Entry 6M4G (electron microscopy, 2.80 A resolution); this record covers chains E and F of the 10 polymer chains in the assembly.

# Chain E
Protein: Histone H3.1
Organism: Homo sapiens
Reference sequence: P68431 (H31_HUMAN); residues 0-135 here correspond to UniProt positions 1-136 (UniProt number = residue number + 1)
Amino-acid sequence (136 residues; each row starts with the number of its first residue; numbering starts at 0):
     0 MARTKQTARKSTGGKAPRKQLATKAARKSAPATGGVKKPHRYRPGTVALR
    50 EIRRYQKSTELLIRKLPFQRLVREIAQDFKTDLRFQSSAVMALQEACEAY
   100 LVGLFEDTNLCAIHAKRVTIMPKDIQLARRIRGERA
Unresolved in the structure: 0-59, 134-135
UniProt features mapped onto this chain:
  - modified residue: R2 (Asymmetric dimethylarginine), T3 (Phosphothreonine), K4 (Allysine), Q5 (5-glutamyl dopamine), T6 (Phosphothreonine), R8 (Citrulline), K9 (N6,N6,N6-trimethyllysine), S10 (ADP-ribosylserine), T11 (Phosphothreonine), K14 (N6-(2-hydroxyisobutyryl)lysine), R17 (Asymmetric dimethylarginine), K18 (N6-(2-hydroxyisobutyryl)lysine), K23 (N6-(2-hydroxyisobutyryl)lysine), R26 (Citrulline), K27 (N6,N6,N6-trimethyllysine), S28 (ADP-ribosylserine), K36 (N6,N6,N6-trimethyllysine), K37 (N6-methyllysine), Y41 (Phosphotyrosine), K56 (N6,N6,N6-trimethyllysine) and 8 more in UniProt
  - lipidation: K18 (N6-decanoyllysine)

# Chain F
Protein: Histone H4
Organism: Homo sapiens
Reference sequence: P62805 (H4_HUMAN); residues 0-102 here correspond to UniProt positions 1-103 (UniProt number = residue number + 1)
Amino-acid sequence (103 residues; each row starts with the number of its first residue; numbering starts at 0):
     0 MSGRGKGGKGLGKGGAKRHRKVLRDNIQGITKPAIRRLARRGGVKRISGL
    50 IYEETRGVLKVFLENVIRDAVTYTEHAKRKTVTAMDVVYALKRQGRTLYG
   100 FGG
Unresolved in the structure: 0-24, 101-102
UniProt features mapped onto this chain:
  - DNA-binding region: K16 to K20
  - modified residue: S1 (N-acetylserine), R3 (Asymmetric dimethylarginine), K5 (N6-(2-hydroxyisobutyryl)lysine), K8 (N6-(2-hydroxyisobutyryl)lysine), K12 (N6-(2-hydroxyisobutyryl)lysine), K16 (N6-(2-hydroxyisobutyryl)lysine), K20 (N6,N6,N6-trimethyllysine), K31 (N6-(2-hydroxyisobutyryl)lysine), K44 (N6-(2-hydroxyisobutyryl)lysine), S47 (Phosphoserine), Y51 (Phosphotyrosine), K59 (N6-(2-hydroxyisobutyryl)lysine), K77 (N6-(2-hydroxyisobutyryl)lysine), K79 (N6-(2-hydroxyisobutyryl)lysine), T80 (Phosphothreonine), Y88 (Phosphotyrosine), K91 (N6-(2-hydroxyisobutyryl)lysine)
  - cross-link (Glycyl lysine isopeptide (Lys-Gly)): K12 (interchain with G-Cter in SUMO2), K20 (interchain with G-Cter in SUMO2), K31 (interchain with G-Cter in SUMO2), K59 (interchain with G-Cter in SUMO2), K79 (interchain with G-Cter in SUMO2), K91 (interchain with G-Cter in SUMO2)

# How chain E and chain F interact
Contacting residue pairs - 81 pairs, chain E then chain F:
  L61(E) - A33(F)
  L61(E) - R36(F)  hydrogen bond (backbone-side chain)
  L61(E) - L37(F)  hydrophobic
  L61(E) - R40(F)
  I62(E) - I29(F)  hydrophobic
  I62(E) - L37(F)  hydrophobic
  R63(E) - R36(F)
  P66(E) - G28(F)
  L70(E) - N25(F)
  L70(E) - I26(F)  hydrophobic
  L70(E) - I29(F)  hydrophobic
  L70(E) - L62(F)  hydrophobic
  I74(E) - L62(F)  hydrophobic
  I74(E) - E63(F)
  I74(E) - I66(F)  hydrophobic
  A75(E) - I66(F)  hydrophobic
  F78(E) - E63(F)
  F78(E) - I66(F)
  F78(E) - R67(F)
  F78(E) - V70(F)  hydrophobic
  K79(E) - E74(F)
  L82(E) - V70(F)  hydrophobic
  L82(E) - K79(F)
  R83(E) - K79(F)  hydrogen bond (backbone-backbone)
  R83(E) - T80(F)
  R83(E) - V81(F)  hydrogen bond (backbone-backbone)
  F84(E) - V81(F)  hydrophobic
  Q85(E) - T80(F)
  Q85(E) - V81(F)  hydrogen bond (backbone-backbone)
  Q85(E) - T82(F)
  Q85(E) - A83(F)  hydrogen bond (side chain-backbone)
  S87(E) - A83(F)
  S87(E) - F100(F)
  A88(E) - V81(F)
  A88(E) - T82(F)
  A88(E) - A83(F)
  A88(E) - V86(F)  hydrophobic
  A91(E) - L97(F)  hydrophobic
  A91(E) - F100(F)  hydrophobic
  L92(E) - V65(F)  hydrophobic
  L92(E) - V86(F)  hydrophobic
  A95(E) - L90(F)  hydrophobic
  C96(E) - L58(F)  hydrophobic
  C96(E) - F61(F)  hydrophobic
  C96(E) - L62(F)  hydrophobic
  E97(E) - L37(F)
  Y99(E) - V57(F)
  Y99(E) - F61(F)  hydrophobic
  L100(E) - L37(F)  hydrophobic
  L100(E) - T54(F)
  L100(E) - L58(F)  hydrophobic
  V101(E) - L37(F)  hydrophobic
  V101(E) - R40(F)
  V101(E) - G41(F)
  L103(E) - V57(F)  hydrophobic
  F104(E) - I34(F)  hydrophobic
  F104(E) - V43(F)
  F104(E) - I50(F)  hydrophobic
  F104(E) - T54(F)
  E105(E) - G41(F)
  N108(E) - G42(F)  hydrogen bond (side chain-backbone)
  N108(E) - V43(F)
  V117(E) - K44(F)
  V117(E) - R45(F)
  T118(E) - R45(F)
  T118(E) - I46(F)
  T118(E) - S47(F)
  I119(E) - V43(F)  hydrophobic
  I119(E) - R45(F)  hydrogen bond (backbone-backbone)
  I119(E) - S47(F)  hydrogen bond (backbone-backbone)
  I119(E) - I50(F)
  M120(E) - I50(F)
  P121(E) - L49(F)  hydrophobic
  P121(E) - I50(F)
  P121(E) - E53(F)
  I124(E) - I50(F)  hydrophobic
  I124(E) - T54(F)
  I124(E) - V57(F)  hydrophobic
  Q125(E) - E53(F)  hydrogen bond
  R128(E) - V57(F)
  R128(E) - V60(F)
Interface residues without a listed pair, chain E (39 interface residues in all): F67, V71, M90, T107
Interface residues without a listed pair, chain F (43 interface residues in all): A38, G56, K59

# In short
Chain E and chain F form an interface of 39 and 43 residues respectively, with 9 hydrogen bonds. Among the
polar pairs are L61(E)-R36(F), Q85(E)-A83(F) and N108(E)-G42(F). From UniProt: a DNA-binding region on chain
F.
Chain E is Histone H3.1 and chain F is Histone H4, both from Homo sapiens; the structure, Structural mechanism
of nucleosome dynamics governed by human histone variants H2A.B and H2A.Z.2.2, was determined by electron
microscopy, deposited together with 6M4H.
